Entry 1YJ3 (X-ray diffraction, 1.60 A resolution); this record covers chain A.

# Chain A
Protein: Methionine aminopeptidase
Source organism: Mycobacterium tuberculosis
Notes: EC 3.4.11.18
UniProt: P0A5J2 (AMPM_MYCTU); residue numbers follow UniProt; this construct covers 1-285
Chain sequence (291 residues; numbered -5 to 285; the number before each row is that of its first residue; numbers below 1 keep their minus sign (His-5 is residue -5)):
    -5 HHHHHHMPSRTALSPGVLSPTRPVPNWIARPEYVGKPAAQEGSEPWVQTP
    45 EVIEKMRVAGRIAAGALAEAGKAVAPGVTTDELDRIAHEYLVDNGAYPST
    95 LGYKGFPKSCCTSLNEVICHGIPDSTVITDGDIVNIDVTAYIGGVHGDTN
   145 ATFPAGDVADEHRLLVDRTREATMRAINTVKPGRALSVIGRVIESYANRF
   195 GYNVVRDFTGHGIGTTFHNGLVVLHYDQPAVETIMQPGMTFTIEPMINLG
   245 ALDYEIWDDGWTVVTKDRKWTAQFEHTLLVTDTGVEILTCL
Unresolved in the structure: -5 to 3
Glycans and other covalent adducts: beta-mercaptoethanol (BME) linked to Cys284
Construct notes: expression tag (-5 to 0)
Ion coordination: K+: Ser107, Leu108, Asn109, Val111, Thr265; Co2+ site 1: Asp131, Asp142, Glu269 (together with methionine); Co2+ site 2: Asp142, His205, Glu238, Glu269 (together with methionine)
Ligand contacts: methionine (MET): Thr94, Tyr97, Phe100, Cys105, His114, Asp131, Thr133, Asp142, His205, Phe211, His212, Glu238, Trp255, Glu269

# Overview
Ligands of chain A: methionine. Ser107, Leu108, Asn109, Val111 and Thr265 form the K+ site. The Co2+ site 1 is
built by Asp131, Asp142 and Glu269.
Chain A is Methionine aminopeptidase (Mycobacterium tuberculosis); the structure, Crystal structure analysis
of product bound methionine aminopeptidase Type 1c from Mycobacterium Tuberculosis, was determined by X-ray
diffraction together with 1Y1N from the same study.
